5X21 - chains F and H of the 9 polymer chains in the assembly; structure by X-ray diffraction, 3.32 A resolution.

Chain F:
Name: RNA polymerase sigma factor SigA
From: Thermus thermophilus (strain HB27 / ATCC BAA-163 / DSM 7039)
Reference sequence: Q72L95 (SIGA_THET2); numbering as in UniProt (aligned over 1-423)
Chain sequence (443 residues; row label = number of the first residue in the row; numbers below 1 keep their minus sign (Met-19 is residue -19)):
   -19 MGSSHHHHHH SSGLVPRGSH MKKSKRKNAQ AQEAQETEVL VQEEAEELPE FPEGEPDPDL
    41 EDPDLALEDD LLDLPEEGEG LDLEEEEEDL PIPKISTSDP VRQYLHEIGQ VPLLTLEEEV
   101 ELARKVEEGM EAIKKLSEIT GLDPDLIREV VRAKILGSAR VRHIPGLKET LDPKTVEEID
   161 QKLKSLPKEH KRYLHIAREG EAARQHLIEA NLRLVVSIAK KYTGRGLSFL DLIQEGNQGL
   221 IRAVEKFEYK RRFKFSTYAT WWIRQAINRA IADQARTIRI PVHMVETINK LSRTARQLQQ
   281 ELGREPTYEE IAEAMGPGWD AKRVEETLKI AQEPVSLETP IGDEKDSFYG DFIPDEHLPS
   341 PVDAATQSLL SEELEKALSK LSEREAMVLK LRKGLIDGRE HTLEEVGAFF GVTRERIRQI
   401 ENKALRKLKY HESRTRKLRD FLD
Not modelled in the structure: -19 to 77
Sequence notes: initiating methionine (-19); expression tag (-18 to 0)
Curated features (UniProtKB/Swiss-Prot):
  - DNA-binding region: Leu383 to Asn402 (H-T-H motif)
  - region: Ser78 to Ile113 (Sigma-70 factor domain-1)
  - motif: Asp211 to Gln214 (Interaction with polymerase core subunit RpoC)
Metal / ion sites: Mg2+: Ala292, Gly296, Trp299

Chain H:
Molecule: promoter DNA nontemplate strand
Sequence (27 nucleotides; row label = number of the first residue in the row):
     1 TATAATGGGA GCTGTCACGG ATGCAGG

How chain F and chain H interact:
Pairs across the interface - 37 pairs, chain F then chain H:
  Asp79(F) with DG8(H), hydrogen bond to the base
  Val81(F) with DG8(H), base contact
  Arg82(F) with DG8(H), hydrogen bond to the base; DG9(H), hydrogen bond to the base
  Leu85(F) with DG7(H), base contact; DG8(H), base contact
  His86(F) with DG7(H), base contact
  Gly89(F) with DG7(H), base contact
  Leu93(F) with DT6(H), sugar contact
  Glu99(F) with DT6(H), base contact
  Ala190(F) with DT6(H), base contact
  Asn191(F) with DT6(H), hydrogen bond to the base
  Arg193(F) with DT6(H), base contact; DG7(H), salt bridge to the phosphate
  Leu194(F) with DT6(H), hydrogen bond to the base
  Ser197(F) with DT6(H), sugar contact
  Lys200(F) with DG8(H), salt bridge to the phosphate
  Phe209(F) with DG8(H), sugar contact
  Lys226(F) with DA2(H), base contact
  Phe227(F) with DA2(H), base contact
  Glu228(F) with DA2(H), hydrogen bond to the base
  Arg231(F) with DA2(H), hydrogen bond to the base
  Phe233(F) with DA2(H), base contact; DT3(H), sugar contact; DA4(H), phosphate contact
  Lys234(F) with DA4(H), hydrogen bond to the phosphate; DA5(H), salt bridge to the phosphate
  Ser236(F) with DA4(H), sugar contact; DA5(H), hydrogen bond to the phosphate
  Thr237(F) with DA2(H), phosphate contact; DT3(H), phosphate contact; DA4(H), hydrogen bond to the phosphate; DA5(H), base contact
  Tyr238(F) with DT1(H), base contact; DA2(H), stacking on the base
  Thr240(F) with DA5(H), hydrogen bond to the base
  Trp241(F) with DT1(H), sugar contact
Also at the interface, not in a pair above, chain F (32 interface residues in all): Ile88, Leu192, Val196, Arg232, Trp242, Arg244

Summary:
32 residues of chain F face 9 of chain H across their interface; the contacts include 11 hydrogen bonds, 3
salt bridges and 1 aromatic stacking contact. Among the polar pairs are Asp79(F)-DG8(H), Arg82(F)-DG8(H) and
Arg82(F)-DG9(H). Ala292(F), Gly296(F) and Trp299(F) coordinate Mg2+.
Chain F is RNA polymerase sigma factor SigA (Thermus thermophilus (strain HB27 / ATCC BAA-163 / DSM 7039)) and
chain H is promoter DNA nontemplate strand; the structure, Crystal structure of Thermus thermophilus
transcription initiation complex with GpA and pseudouridimycin (PUM), was determined by X-ray diffraction,
deposited together with 5X22.
